4OIP - chains A and B of the 9 polymer chains in the assembly; structure by X-ray diffraction, 3.40 A resolution.

Chain A (and B):
Name: DNA-directed RNA polymerase subunit alpha
From: Thermus thermophilus
Notes: EC 2.7.7.6; chain B of this document is another copy of the same molecule, construct and numbering; everything in this record applies to it too
UniProt: Q5SHR6 (RPOA_THET8); residue numbers follow UniProt; this construct covers 1-315
Amino-acid sequence (315 residues; each row starts with the number of its first residue):
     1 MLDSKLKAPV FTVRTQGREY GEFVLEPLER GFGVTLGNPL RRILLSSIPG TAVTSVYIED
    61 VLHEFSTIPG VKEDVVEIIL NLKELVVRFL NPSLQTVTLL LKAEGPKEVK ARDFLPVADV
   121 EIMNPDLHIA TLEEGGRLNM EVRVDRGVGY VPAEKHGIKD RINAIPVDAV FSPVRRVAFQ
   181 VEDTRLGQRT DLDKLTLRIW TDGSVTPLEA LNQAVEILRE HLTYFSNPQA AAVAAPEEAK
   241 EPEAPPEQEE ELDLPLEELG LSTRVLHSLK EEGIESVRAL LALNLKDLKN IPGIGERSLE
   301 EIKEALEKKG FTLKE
Unresolved in the structure: 1-3, 235-315 (chain B: 1, 229-315)

How chain A and chain B interact:
Contacting residue pairs (61; chain A residue first):
  Ala8(A) with Tyr224(B), hydrophobic
  Pro9(A) with Tyr224(B)
  Phe11(A) with Tyr224(B); Phe225(B); Pro228(B)
  Leu25(A) with Tyr224(B)
  Leu28(A) with His221(B)
  Gly31(A) with Arg42(B), hydrogen bond (backbone-side chain)
  Phe32(A) with Ser47(B); Ile217(B), hydrophobic; His221(B)
  Val34(A) with Arg42(B)
  Thr35(A) with Pro39(B); Arg42(B), hydrogen bond; Ile43(B)
  Leu36(A) with His221(B)
  Pro39(A) with Thr35(B); Pro39(B), hydrophobic
  Leu40(A) with Phe225(B), hydrophobic
  Arg42(A) with Gly31(B), hydrogen bond (side chain-backbone); Val34(B); Thr35(B), hydrogen bond
  Ile43(A) with Phe32(B), hydrophobic; Thr35(B)
  Ser47(A) with Phe32(B)
  Thr54(A) with Leu2(B)
  Arg146(A) with Leu2(B)
  Val151(A) with Leu2(B)
  Ile158(A) with Leu2(B), hydrophobic
  Phe171(A) with Leu2(B), hydrophobic
  Leu211(A) with Phe225(B), hydrophobic
  Val215(A) with Leu222(B); Phe225(B), hydrophobic
  Ile217(A) with Phe32(B), hydrophobic
  Leu218(A) with Leu36(B), hydrophobic; Leu222(B), hydrophobic
  Arg219(A) with Arg219(B); Leu222(B)
  His221(A) with Leu28(B); Phe32(B); Leu36(B)
  Leu222(A) with Val215(B); Leu218(B), hydrophobic; Arg219(B); Leu222(B), hydrophobic
  Tyr224(A) with Pro9(B); Phe11(B); Leu25(B)
  Phe225(A) with Phe11(B); Leu25(B), hydrophobic; Leu40(B), hydrophobic; Leu211(B), hydrophobic
  Asn227(A) with Phe11(B)
  Pro228(A) with Phe11(B); Val13(B), hydrophobic
  Gln229(A) with Val10(B); Phe11(B), hydrogen bond (backbone-backbone); Thr12(B); Val13(B), hydrogen bond (backbone-backbone)
  Ala231(A) with Val13(B), hydrogen bond (backbone-backbone); Arg14(B)
Also at the interface, not in a pair above, chain A (38 interface residues in all): Val13, Ser46, Asp145, His156, Ala230
Also at the interface, not in a pair above, chain B (33 interface residues in all): Ser46, Asn212, Ser226, Asn227

Summary:
The interface between chain A and chain B involves 38 residues on one side and 33 on the other, with 7
hydrogen bonds. Among the polar pairs are Gly31(A)-Arg42(B), Thr35(A)-Arg42(B) and Gln229(A)-Phe11(B).
Chain A and chain B are both DNA-directed RNA polymerase subunit alpha (Thermus thermophilus); the structure,
Crystal structure of Thermus thermophilus transcription initiation complex soaked with GE23077, ATP, and
CMPcPP, was determined by X-ray diffraction together with 4MQ9, 4OIN, 4OIO, 4OIQ and 4OIR from the same study.
